Entry 6XN2 (X-ray diffraction, 1.65 A resolution); this record covers chain A.

# Chain A
Protein: Xylosidase
Organism: Xanthomonas axonopodis pv. citri (strain 306)
UniProtKB: Q8PET2 (Q8PET2_XANAC); residue numbers follow UniProt; this construct covers 1-344
Amino-acid sequence (364 residues; row label = number of the first residue in the row; numbers below 1 keep their minus sign (Met-19 is residue -19)):
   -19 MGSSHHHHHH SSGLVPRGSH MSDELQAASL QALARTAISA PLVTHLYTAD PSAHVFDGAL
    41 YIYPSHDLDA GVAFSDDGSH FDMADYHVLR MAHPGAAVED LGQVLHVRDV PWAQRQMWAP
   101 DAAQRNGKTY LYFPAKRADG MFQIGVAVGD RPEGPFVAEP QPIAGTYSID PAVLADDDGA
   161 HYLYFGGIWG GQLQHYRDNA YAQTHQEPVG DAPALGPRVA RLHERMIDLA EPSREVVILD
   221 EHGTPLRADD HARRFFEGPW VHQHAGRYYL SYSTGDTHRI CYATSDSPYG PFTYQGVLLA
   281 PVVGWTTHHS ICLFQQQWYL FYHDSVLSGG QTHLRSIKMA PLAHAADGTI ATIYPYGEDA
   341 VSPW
Unresolved in the structure: -19 to 6, 52-59
Construct notes: initiating methionine (-19); expression tag (-18 to 0)
Ligand contacts: beta-D-xylopyranose (XYP): Asp30, Ser45, Phe61, Met63, Trp98, Ala99, Ile149, Asp150, Glu237, Thr286, His288, Arg315
From the paper describing this entry:
  - catalytic residues: Asp30, Asp150, Glu237 (proposed by the authors, not directly observed)
  - binding site for beta-D-xylopyranose: Ser59, Glu237, Trp285, Thr312 (from molecular simulation)

# In short
Chain A binds beta-D-xylopyranose. From the paper: catalytic residues Asp30, Asp150 and Glu237; a binding site
for beta-D-xylopyranose at Ser59, Glu237 and Trp285 among others.
Chain A is Xylosidase (Xanthomonas axonopodis pv. citri (strain 306)); the structure, Crystal structure of the
GH43_1 enzyme from Xanthomonas citri complexed with xylotriose, was determined by X-ray diffraction, deposited
together with 6XN0 and 6XN1.
